Entry 4NWI (X-ray diffraction, 2.05 A resolution); this record covers chain A.

== Chain A ==
Name: 7-methylguanosine phosphate-specific 5'-nucleotidase
Organism: Drosophila melanogaster
Notes: EC 3.1.3.5
UniProt: Q9W197 (5NT3B_DROME); residues 1-319 here = UniProt positions 1-319
Sequence (319 residues; numbered 1 to 319; the number before each row is that of its first residue):
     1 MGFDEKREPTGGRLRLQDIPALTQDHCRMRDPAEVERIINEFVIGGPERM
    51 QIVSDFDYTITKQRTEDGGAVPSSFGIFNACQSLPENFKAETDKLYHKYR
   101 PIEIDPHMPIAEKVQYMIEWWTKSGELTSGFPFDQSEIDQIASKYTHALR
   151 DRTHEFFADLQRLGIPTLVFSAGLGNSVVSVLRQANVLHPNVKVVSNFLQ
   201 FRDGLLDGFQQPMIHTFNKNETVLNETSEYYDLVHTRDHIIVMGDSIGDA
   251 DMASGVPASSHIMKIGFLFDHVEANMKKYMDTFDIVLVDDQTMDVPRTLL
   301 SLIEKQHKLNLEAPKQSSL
Unresolved in the structure: 1-12, 311-319
Ion coordination: Mg2+: D55, D57, D245
Small-molecule neighbours: cytidine (CTN; 4-amino-1-beta-D-ribofuranosyl-2(1h)-pyrimidinone): D57, S74, F75, Y96, R100, E103, W120, W121, S124, A172, G173, T216
Curated features (UniProtKB/Swiss-Prot):
  - active site: D55 (Nucleophile), D57 (Proton donor)
  - binding site (Mg(2+)): D55, D57, D245
  - binding site (CMP): E103
  - binding site (N(7)-methyl-GMP): E103, S124
  - binding site (substrate): S171, A172
  - mutagenesis: F75 to G76 (Increases KM 7-fold for CMP; when associated with Trp-121), F75 (F75H: Increases KM 3-fold for m(7)GMP and increases KM 10-fold for CMP. Decreases KM 6-fold for m(7)GMP and increases KM 2-fold for CMP; when associated with Trp-121), G76 (G76N: Decreases KM 6-fold for m(7)GMP. Decreases KM 1.5-fold for m(7)GMP and increases KM 1.5-fold for CMP; when associated with Trp-121), W121 (W121Y: Considerable increase (12-fold) in KM for m(7)GMP and decreases KM 3-fold for CMP. Decreases KM 6-fold for m(7)GMP and increases KM 2-fold for CMP; when associated with His-75 ...)
From the paper describing this entry:
  - binding site for cytidine: F75, W120, W121, S124
  - conformationally variable residues (order/disorder transition): T65 to G68
  - catalytic residues: D57, K219 (proposed by the authors, not directly observed)
  - mutagenesis - G76N: unchanged catalytic activity on CMP
  - mutagenesis - G76N: increased binding to m7GMP

== In short ==
Chain A binds cytidine. The Mg2+ site is built by D55, D57 and D245. UniProt lists active-site residues D55
and D57, 3 Mg2+-binding residues, CMP-binding residue E103 and N(7)-methyl-GMP-binding residues E103 and S124.
From the paper: catalytic residues D57 and K219; G76N increases binding to m7GMP.
Chain A is 7-methylguanosine phosphate-specific 5'-nucleotidase (Drosophila melanogaster); the structure,
Crystal structure of cytosolic 5'-nucleotidase IIIB (cN-IIIB) bound to cytidine, was determined by X-ray
diffraction together with 4NV0 from the same study.
